PDB entry 5ZM0 | X-ray diffraction, 1.60 A resolution | chain A

# Chain A
Protein: Cryptochrome photoreceptor
Organism: Chlamydomonas reinhardtii
UniProtKB: A8J8W0 (A8J8W0_CHLRE); residues 1-496 here = UniProt positions 1-496
Sequence (509 residues; numbered 1 to 509; the number before each row is that of its first residue):
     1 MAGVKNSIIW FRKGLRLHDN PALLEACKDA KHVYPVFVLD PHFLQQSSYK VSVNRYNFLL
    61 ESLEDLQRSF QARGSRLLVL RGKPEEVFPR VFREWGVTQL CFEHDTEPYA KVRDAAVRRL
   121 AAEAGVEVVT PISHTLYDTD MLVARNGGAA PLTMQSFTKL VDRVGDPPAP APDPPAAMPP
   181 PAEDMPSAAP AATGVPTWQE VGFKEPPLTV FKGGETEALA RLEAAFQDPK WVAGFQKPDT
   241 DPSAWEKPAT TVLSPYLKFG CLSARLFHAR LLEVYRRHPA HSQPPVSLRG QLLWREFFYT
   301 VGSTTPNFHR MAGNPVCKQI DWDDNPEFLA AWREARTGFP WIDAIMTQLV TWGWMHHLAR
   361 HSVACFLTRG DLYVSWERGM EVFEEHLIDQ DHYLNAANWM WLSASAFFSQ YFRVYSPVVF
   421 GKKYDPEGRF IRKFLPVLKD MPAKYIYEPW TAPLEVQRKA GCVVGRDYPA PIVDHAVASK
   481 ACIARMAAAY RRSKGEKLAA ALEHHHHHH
Unresolved in the structure: 1-2, 47, 495-509
Differences from the reference sequence: expression tag (497-509)
Ligand contacts: FAD (flavin-adenine dinucleotide): Phe235, Lys237, Thr250, Thr251, Val252, Leu253, Ser254, Leu257, Phe267, Leu288, Gln291, Leu292, Trp294, Arg295, Phe298, Trp354, Met355, His356, His357, Arg360, His361, Ala364, Phe383, Leu387, Asp389, Gln390, Asp391, Leu394, Asn395, Asn398, Trp399, Leu402
What the authors report for this chain:
  - binding site for flavin-adenine dinucleotide: Asn395
  - contacts within the chain: Asp321-Tyr373 (hydrogen bond), Asp323-Arg485 (salt bridge), Trp322-Tyr373, Glu384-Asn395 (water-mediated contact), Gln390-Asn395 (water-mediated contact), Tyr373-Cys482, Tyr373-Arg485, Tyr373-Met486
  - catalytic residues: His357, His361 (proposed by the authors, not directly observed)

# Summary
Bound to chain A: flavin-adenine dinucleotide. The paper reports catalytic residues His357 and His361; a
binding site for flavin-adenine dinucleotide at Asn395.
Chain A is Cryptochrome photoreceptor (Chlamydomonas reinhardtii); the structure, X-ray structure of
animal-like Cryptochrome from Chlamydomonas reinhardtii, was determined by X-ray diffraction, deposited
together with 6FN0, 6FN2 and 6FN3.
